Entry 8RWR (X-ray diffraction, 1.03 A resolution); this record covers chain A.

# Chain A
Molecule: Carbapenem-hydrolyzing beta-lactamase KPC
From: Klebsiella pneumoniae
Notes: EC 3.5.2.6
UniProt: Q9F663 (BLKPC_KLEPN); the author numbering skips numbers that UniProt does not, so the offset changes along the chain: 25-57 = UniProt 25-57; 59-252 = UniProt 58-251; 254-295 = UniProt 252-293
Sequence (290 residues; numbered 4 to 295; 2 numbers in that range are skipped by the numbering (no residue carries them; nothing is unmodelled there); the number before each row is that of its first residue):
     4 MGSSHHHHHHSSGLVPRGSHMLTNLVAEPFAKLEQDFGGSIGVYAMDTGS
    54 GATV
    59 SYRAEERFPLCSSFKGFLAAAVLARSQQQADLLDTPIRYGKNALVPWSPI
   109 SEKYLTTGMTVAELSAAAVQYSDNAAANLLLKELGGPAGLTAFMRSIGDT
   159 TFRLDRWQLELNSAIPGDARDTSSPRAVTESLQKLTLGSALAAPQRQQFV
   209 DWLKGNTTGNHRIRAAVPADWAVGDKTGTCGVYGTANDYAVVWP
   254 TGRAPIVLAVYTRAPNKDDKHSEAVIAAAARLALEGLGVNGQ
Unresolved in the structure: 4-23, 295
Disulfides: Cys69-Cys238
Covalently attached groups: Imipenem (A1H3N) linked to Ser70; d1_2S_imipenem (A1H3O) linked to Ser70
Differences from the reference sequence: initiating methionine (4); expression tag (5-24); engineered mutation Asp89 (Gly88 in Q9F663), Gln166 (Glu165 in Q9F663)
Residues lining bound ligands: Imipenem / d1_2S_imipenem: Cys69, Lys73, Trp105, Ser130, Asn132, Gln166, Leu167, Asn170, Thr216, Arg220, Lys234, Thr235, Gly236, Thr237, Cys238, His274
From the paper describing this entry:
  - contacts within the chain: Gln87-Asp89 (hydrogen bond)
  - conformationally variable residues (side-chain flip): Trp165 to Asn170
  - mutagenesis - G89D (100-fold): decreased catalytic activity on meropenem
  - mutagenesis - G89D (10-fold): decreased catalytic activity on imipenem
  - mutagenesis - G89D (10-fold): decreased catalytic activity on cephalothin
  - mutagenesis - G89D: unchanged binding to meropenem
  - mutagenesis - G89D (10-fold): decreased binding to zidebactam
  - catalytic residues: Ser70, Lys73 (citing earlier work)
  - mutagenesis - E166Q: decreased catalytic activity (citing earlier work)

# Overview
Ligands of chain A: Imipenem / d1_2S_imipenem. The paper reports catalytic residues Ser70 and Lys73; G89D
reduces catalytic activity on meropenem.
Chain A is Carbapenem-hydrolyzing beta-lactamase KPC (Klebsiella pneumoniae); the structure, KPC-2 G89D/E166Q
Mutant in Complex with Imipenem, was determined by X-ray diffraction (same publication as 8RWO, 8RWP, 8RWS and
8RWQ).
